PDB entry 8YNI | electron microscopy, 3.66 A resolution | chains A and H of the 11 polymer chains in the assembly

Chain A:
Molecule: Caspase-8 subunit p10
Organism: Homo sapiens
UniProt: Q14790 (CASP8_HUMAN); residue numbers follow UniProt; this construct covers 1-479
Chain sequence (479 residues; each row starts with the number of its first residue):
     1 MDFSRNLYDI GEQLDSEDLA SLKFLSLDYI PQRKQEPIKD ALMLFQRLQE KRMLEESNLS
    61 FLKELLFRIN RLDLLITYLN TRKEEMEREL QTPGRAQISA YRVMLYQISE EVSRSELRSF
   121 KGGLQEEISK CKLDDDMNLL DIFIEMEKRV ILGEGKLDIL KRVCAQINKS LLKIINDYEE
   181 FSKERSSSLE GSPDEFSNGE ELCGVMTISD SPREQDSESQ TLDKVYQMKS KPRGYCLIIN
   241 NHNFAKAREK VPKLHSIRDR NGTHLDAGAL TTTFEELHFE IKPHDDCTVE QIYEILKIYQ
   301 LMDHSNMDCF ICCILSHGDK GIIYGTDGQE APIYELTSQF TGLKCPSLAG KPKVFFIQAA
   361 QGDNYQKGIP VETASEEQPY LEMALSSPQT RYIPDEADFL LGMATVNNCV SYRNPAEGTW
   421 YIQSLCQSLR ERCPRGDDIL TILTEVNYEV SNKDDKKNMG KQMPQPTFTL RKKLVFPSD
Not modelled in the structure: 1, 183-479
Construct notes: engineered mutation G122 (Phe in Q14790), G123 (Leu in Q14790), A360 (Cys in Q14790), A374 (Asp in Q14790), A384 (Asp in Q14790)
Curated features (UniProtKB/Swiss-Prot):
  - active site: H317
  - site: D216, S217 (Cleavage)
  - modified residue: S188 (Phosphoserine), S211 (Phosphoserine), K224 (N6-acetyllysine), Y334 (Phosphotyrosine), Y380 (Phosphotyrosine), S387 (Phosphoserine), R413 (Microbial infection: ADP-riboxanated arginine)
  - natural variant: R248 (R248W: In CASP8D), D285 (D285H: Associated with protection against breast cancer)
  - mutagenesis: D73 (D73A: Abolishes binding to FLASH. Induces NF-kappa-B activation), Y380 (Y380E: Phosphomimetic mutant which does not affect interaction with PIK3R1 or DISC-mediated processing; Y380F: Abolishes phosphorylation at this site ...), S387 (S387A: Impaired CDK1-mediated phosphorylation and enhanced apoptosis), R413 (R413A: Abolished ADP-riboxanation by C.violaceum CopC)
From the paper describing this entry:
  - mutagenesis - E12A/F122G/L123G, N70A/F122G/L123G, E110A/F122G/L123G: unchanged binding to CASP8 and FADD-like apoptosis regulator subunit p43 (chain H)

Chain H:
Molecule: CASP8 and FADD-like apoptosis regulator subunit p43
Organism: Homo sapiens
UniProt: O15519 (CFLAR_HUMAN); numbering as in UniProt (aligned over 1-181)
Chain sequence (181 residues; row label = number of the first residue in the row):
     1 MSAEVIHQVE EALDTDEKEM LLFLCRDVAI DVVPPNVRDL LDILRERGKL SVGDLAELLY
    61 RVRRFDLLKR ILKMDRKAVE THLLRNPHLV SDYRVLMAEI GEDLDKSDVS SLIFLMKDYM
   121 GRGKISKEKS FLDLVVELEK LNLVAPDQLD LLEKCLKNIH RIDLKTKIQK YKQSVQGAGT
   181 S
Not modelled in the structure: 1, 29-30, 124-126, 176-181

Chain A / chain H interface:
Residue-residue contacts - 24 pairs, chain A then chain H:
  P31(A) with E102(H); D103(H)
  R33(A) with D16(H), salt bridge; E102(H); L104(H)
  K34(A) with E102(H)
  E50(A) with R64(H), salt bridge; F65(H); D66(H)
  K51(A) with R63(H); F65(H)
  R52(A) with F65(H); K69(H); D75(H), salt bridge
  E55(A) with K69(H), salt bridge
  K132(A) with H160(H)
  K148(A) with D105(H), salt bridge; R161(H); I162(H); D163(H)
  R149(A) with H160(H); I162(H)
  V150(A) with I162(H), hydrophobic; D163(H)
Also at the interface, not in a pair above, chain A (14 interface residues in all): Q32, E36, Q49
Also at the interface, not in a pair above, chain H (17 interface residues in all): G101, D108
The authors on this interface:
  - hot spots on chain A (mutagenesis) - R33D/F122G/L123G, R52D/F122G/L123G: decreased binding to chain F

Overview:
Chain A and chain H form an interface of 14 and 17 residues respectively, with 5 salt bridges. Polar pairs
include R33(A)-D16(H), E50(A)-R64(H) and R52(A)-D75(H). From the paper: R33D/F122G/L123G and R52D/F122G/L123G
of chain A reduce binding to chain F; E12A/F122G/L123G, N70A/F122G/L123G and E110A/F122G/L123G of chain A
leave binding to CASP8 and FADD-like apoptosis regulator subunit p43 (chain H) unchanged.
Here chain A is Caspase-8 subunit p10 and chain H is CASP8 and FADD-like apoptosis regulator subunit p43, both
from Homo sapiens. Entry 8YNI (Structure of the FADD/Caspase-8/cFLIP death effector domain assembly) was
determined by electron microscopy together with 8YM4, 8YM5, 8YM6, 8YNK, 8YNL, 8YNM and 8YNN from the same
study.
